PDB entry 6UEW | X-ray diffraction, 2.40 A resolution | chains B and C of the 8 polymer chains in the assembly

# Chain B
Molecule: Ribulose bisphosphate carboxylase small chain
Organism: Halothiobacillus neapolitanus (strain ATCC 23641 / c2)
Notes: EC 4.1.1.39
UniProt: P45686 (RBS_HALNC); residue numbers follow UniProt; this construct covers 1-110
Sequence (110 residues; numbered 1 to 110; the number before each row is that of its first residue):
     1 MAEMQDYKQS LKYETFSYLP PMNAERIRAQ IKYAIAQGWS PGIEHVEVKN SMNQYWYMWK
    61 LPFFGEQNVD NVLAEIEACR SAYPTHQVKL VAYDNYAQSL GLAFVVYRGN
Not modelled in the structure: 1-4, 109-110

# Chain C
Molecule: Ribulose bisphosphate carboxylase large chain, CsoS2 N-peptide fusion
Organism: Halothiobacillus neapolitanus (strain ATCC 23641 / c2)
Notes: EC 4.1.1.39
UniProt: O85040 (RBL1_HALNC); residues 2-473 here = UniProt positions 2-473
Sequence (506 residues; numbered 0 to 505; the number before each row is that of its first residue; numbering starts at 0):
     0 MSAVKKYSAG VKEYRQTYWM PEYTPLDSDI LACFKITPQP GVDREEAAAA VAAESSTGTW
    60 TTVWTDLLTD MDYYKGRAYR IEDVPGDDAA FYAFIAYPID LFEEGSVVNV FTSLVGNVFG
   120 FKAVRGLRLE DVRFPLAYVK TCGGPPHGIQ VERDKMNKYG RPLLGCTIKP KLGLSAKNYG
   180 RAVYECLRGG LDFTKDDENI NSQPFMRWRD RFLFVQDATE TAEAQTGERK GHYLNVTAPT
   240 PEEMYKRAEF AKEIGAPIIM HDYITGGFTA NTGLAKWCQD NGVLLHIHRA MHAVIDRNPN
   300 HGIHFRVLTK ILRLSGGDHL HTGTVVGKLE GDRASTLGWI DLLRESFIPE DRSRGIFFDQ
   360 DWGSMPGVFA VASGGIHVWH MPALVNIFGD DSVLQFGGGT LGHPWGNAAG AAANRVALEA
   420 CVEARNQGRD IEKEGKEILT AAAQHSPELK IAMETWKEIK FEFDTVDKLD TQNRSSGRDL
   480 ARARREALSQ QGKAAVGSWS HPQFEK
Not modelled in the structure: 0-12, 323-331, 458-474, 494-505
Differences from the reference sequence: initiating methionine (0); cloning artifact (1); linker (474-475)
Swiss-Prot annotation at these positions:
  - active site (Proton acceptor): Lys168, His287
  - binding site (substrate): Asn116, Thr166, Lys170, Arg288, His320, Ser372
  - binding site (Mg(2+)): Lys194, Asp196, Glu197
  - site: Lys327 (Transition state stabilizer)
  - modified residue: Lys194 (N6-carboxylysine)
  - mutagenesis: Tyr72 (Y72A: No longer binds N-repeats in CsoS2A; when associated with A-346 and 'A-96' in CbbS; Y72R: No longer binds N-repeats in CsoS2A), Phe346 (F346A: No longer binds N-repeats in CsoS2A; when associated with A-72 and 'A-96' in CbbS)

# Chain B / chain C interface
Residue-residue contacts - 12 pairs, chain B then chain C:
  Met58(B) - Trp63(C)  hydrophobic
  Leu61(B) - Trp63(C)
  Pro62(B) - Trp63(C)
  Phe64(B) - Trp63(C)
  Phe64(B) - Leu66(C)
  Phe64(B) - Leu67(C)  hydrophobic
  Tyr93(B) - Leu67(C)  hydrophobic
  Asn95(B) - Leu66(C)  hydrogen bond (side chain-backbone)
  Asn95(B) - Leu67(C)
  Asn95(B) - Thr68(C)
  Gln98(B) - Leu67(C)  hydrogen bond (side chain-backbone)
  Gln98(B) - Thr68(C)
Interface residues without a listed pair, chain C (5 interface residues in all): Asp69

# In short
7 residues of chain B and 5 residues of chain C are in contact; the contacts include 2 hydrogen bonds. Polar
pairs include Asn95(B)-Leu66(C) and Gln98(B)-Leu67(C).
Chain B is Ribulose bisphosphate carboxylase small chain and chain C is Ribulose bisphosphate carboxylase
large chain, CsoS2 N-peptide fusion, both from Halothiobacillus neapolitanus (strain ATCC 23641 / c2); the
structure, Rubisco / CsoS2 N-peptide complex responsible for alpha-carboxysome cargo loading, was determined
by X-ray diffraction.
